PDB entry 8FCJ | electron microscopy, 2.83 A resolution | chains F and N of the 15 polymer chains in the assembly

== Chain F ==
Molecule: Type I-B CRISPR-associated protein Cas7
From: Nostoc sp. 'Peltigera membranacea cyanobiont' 210A
UniProtKB: A0A235IG15 (A0A235IG15_9NOSO); numbering as in UniProt (aligned over 1-323)
Amino-acid sequence (323 residues; row label = number of the first residue in the row):
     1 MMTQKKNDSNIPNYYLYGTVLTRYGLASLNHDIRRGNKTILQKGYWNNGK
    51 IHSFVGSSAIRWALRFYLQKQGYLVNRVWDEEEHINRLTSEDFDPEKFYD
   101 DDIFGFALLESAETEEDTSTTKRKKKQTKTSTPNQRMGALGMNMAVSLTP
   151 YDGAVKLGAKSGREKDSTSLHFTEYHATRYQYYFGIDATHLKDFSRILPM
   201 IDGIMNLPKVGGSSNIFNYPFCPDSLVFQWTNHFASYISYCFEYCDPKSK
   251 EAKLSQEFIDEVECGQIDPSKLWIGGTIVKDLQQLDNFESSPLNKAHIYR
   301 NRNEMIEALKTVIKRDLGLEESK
Disordered / not traced: 1-11, 110-132, 320-323
Reported in the primary citation:
  - binding site for the 71-nt RNA strand: Arg34

== Chain N ==
Molecule: Target DNA strand
Sequence (65 nucleotides; numbered 1 to 65; the number before each row is that of its first residue):
     1 ATATCTACGCGTAGATATATCTACGTTTAACAGTGGCCTTATTAAATGAC
    51 TTCTCCATGATCTAC
Disordered / not traced: 1-27

== Chain F / chain N interface ==
Pairs across the interface (22):
  Arg34(F) with DT39(N), sugar contact; DT40(N), base contact
  Gly36(F) with DT39(N), phosphate contact
  Asn37(F) with DC38(N), hydrogen bond to the base; DT39(N), hydrogen bond to the phosphate
  Thr39(F) with DT39(N), base contact
  Leu109(F) with DA46(N), base contact; DT47(N), base contact
  Lys165(F) with DG36(N), base contact; DC37(N), base contact
  Asp166(F) with DC37(N), phosphate contact
  Ser167(F) with DC37(N), phosphate contact; DC38(N), sugar contact; DT39(N), sugar contact; DT40(N), phosphate contact
  Thr168(F) with DT39(N), base contact; DT40(N), sugar contact
  Ser169(F) with DC37(N), base contact
  Leu170(F) with DC37(N), base contact; DC38(N), base contact
  His171(F) with DT39(N), hydrogen bond to the base
  Phe172(F) with DC38(N), base contact
Other interface residues (no listed pair), chain F (14 interface residues in all): Lys38

== Overview ==
Chain F and chain N form an interface of 14 and 7 residues respectively, with 3 hydrogen bonds. Polar pairs
include Asn37(F)-DC38(N), His171(F)-DT39(N) and Asn37(F)-DT39(N). The paper reports a binding site for the
71-nt RNA strand at Arg34(F).
Chain F is Type I-B CRISPR-associated protein Cas7 (Nostoc sp. 'Peltigera membranacea cyanobiont' 210A) and
chain N is Target DNA strand; the structure, Cryo-EM structure of Cascade-DNA (P23) complex in type I-B CAST
system, was determined by electron microscopy together with 8FCU, 8FCV, 8FCW, 8FD2, 8FD3, 8FF4 and 8FF5 from
the same study.
